Entry 4OIN (X-ray diffraction, 2.80 A resolution); this record covers chains A and C of the 9 polymer chains in the assembly.

# Chain A
Protein: DNA-directed RNA polymerase subunit alpha
From: Thermus thermophilus
Notes: EC 2.7.7.6
Reference sequence: Q5SHR6 (RPOA_THET8); residues 1-315 here = UniProt positions 1-315
Chain sequence (315 residues; numbered 1 to 315; the number before each row is that of its first residue):
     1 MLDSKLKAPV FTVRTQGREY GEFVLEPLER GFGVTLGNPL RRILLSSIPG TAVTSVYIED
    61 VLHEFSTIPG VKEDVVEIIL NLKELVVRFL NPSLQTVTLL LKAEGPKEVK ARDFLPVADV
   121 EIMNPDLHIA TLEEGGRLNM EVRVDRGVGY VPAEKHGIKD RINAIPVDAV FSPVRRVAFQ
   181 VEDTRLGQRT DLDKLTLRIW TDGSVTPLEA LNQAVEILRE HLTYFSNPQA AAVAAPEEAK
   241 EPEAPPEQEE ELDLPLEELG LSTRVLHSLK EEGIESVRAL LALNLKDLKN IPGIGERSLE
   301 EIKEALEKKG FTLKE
Disordered / not traced: 1-3, 235-315

# Chain C
Protein: DNA-directed RNA polymerase subunit beta
From: Thermus thermophilus
Notes: EC 2.7.7.6
Reference sequence: Q8RQE9 (RPOB_THET8); residue numbers follow UniProt; this construct covers 1-1119
Chain sequence (1119 residues; numbered 1 to 1119; the number before each row is that of its first residue):
     1 MEIKRFGRIR EVIPLPPLTE IQVESYRRAL QADVPPEKRE NVGIQAAFRE TFPIEEEDKG
    61 KGGLVLDFLE YRLGEPPFPQ DECREKDLTY QAPLYARLQL IHKDTGLIKE DEVFLGHIPL
   121 MTEDGSFIIN GADRVIVSQI HRSPGVYFTP DPARPGRYIA SIIPLPKRGP WIDLEVEPNG
   181 VVSMKVNKRK FPLVLLLRVL GYDQETLARE LGAYGELVQG LMDESVFAMR PEEALIRLFT
   241 LLRPGDPPKR DKAVAYVYGL IADPRRYDLG EAGRYKAEEK LGIRLSGRTL ARFEDGEFKD
   301 EVFLPTLRYL FALTAGVPGH EVDDIDHLGN RRIRTVGELM TDQFRVGLAR LARGVRERML
   361 MGSEDSLTPA KLVNSRPLEA AIREFFSRSQ LSQFKDETNP LSSLRHKRRI SALGPGGLTR
   421 ERAGFDVRDV HRTHYGRICP VETPEGANIG LITSLAAYAR VDELGFIRTP YRRVVGGVVT
   481 DEVVYMTATE EDRYTIAQAN TPLEGNRIAA ERVVARRKGE PVIVSPEEVE FMDVSPKQVF
   541 SVNTNLIPFL EHDDANRALM GSNMQTQAVP LIRAQAPVVM TGLEERVVRD SLAALYAEED
   601 GEVAKVDGNR IVVRYEDGRL VEYPLRRFYR SNQGTALDQR PRVVVGQRVR KGDLLADGPA
   661 SENGFLALGQ NVLVAIMPFD GYNFEDAIVI SEELLKRDFY TSIHIERYEI EARDTKLGPE
   721 RITRDIPHLS EAALRDLDEE GVVRIGAEVK PGDILVGRTS FKGESEPTPE ERLLRSIFGE
   781 KARDVKDTSL RVPPGEGGIV VRTVRLRRGD PGVELKPGVR EVVRVYVAQK RKLQVGDKLA
   841 NRHGNKGVVA KILPVEDMPH LPDGTPVDVI LNPLGVPSRM NLGQILETHL GLAGYFLGQR
   901 YISPIFDGAK EPEIKELLAQ AFEVYFGKRK GEGFGVDKRE VEVLRRAEKL GLVTPGKTPE
   961 EQLKELFLQG KVVLYDGRTG EPIEGPIVVG QMFIMKLYHM VEDKMHARST GPYSLITQQP
  1021 LGGKAQFGGQ RFGEMEVWAL EAYGAAHTLQ EMLTLKSDDI EGRNAAYEAI IKGEDVPEPS
  1081 VPESFRVLVK ELQALALDVQ TLDEKDNPVD IFEGLASKR
Disordered / not traced: 57-62, 1119

# Chain A / chain C interface
Pairs across the interface (81; chain A residue first):
  Glu-22(A) with Phe-934(C)
  Val-34(A) with Arg-939(C); Thr-979(C); Gly-980(C)
  Asn-38(A) with Asp-976(C); Gly-977(C), hydrogen bond (side chain-backbone); Arg-978(C); Thr-979(C), hydrogen bond (side chain-backbone); Gly-980(C)
  Arg-41(A) with His-860(C), hydrogen bond; Gly-864(C)
  Arg-42(A) with Glu-856(C), hydrogen bond (side chain-backbone); Asp-857(C), salt bridge; Gly-977(C), hydrogen bond (side chain-backbone); Arg-978(C)
  Ser-46(A) with Glu-856(C)
  Leu-62(A) with Ile-745(C), hydrophobic; Gly-746(C)
  His-63(A) with Ile-745(C); Gly-746(C); Ile-799(C); Val-800(C); Val-801(C)
  Glu-64(A) with Lys-830(C), salt bridge
  Phe-65(A) with Phe-628(C); Ile-703(C), hydrophobic; Ile-799(C), hydrophobic; Val-801(C), hydrophobic; Ala-828(C), hydrophobic
  Thr-67(A) with Asn-609(C), hydrogen bond; Arg-627(C)
  Ile-68(A) with Asp-607(C)
  Pro-69(A) with Asp-607(C)
  Gly-70(A) with Asp-607(C), hydrogen bond (backbone-side chain)
  Val-71(A) with Asp-607(C), hydrogen bond (backbone-side chain); Gly-608(C), hydrogen bond (backbone-backbone)
  Lys-72(A) with Val-606(C); Gly-608(C); Pro-641(C); Val-643(C), hydrogen bond (side chain-backbone); Val-644(C)
  Asp-74(A) with Arg-627(C), salt bridge; Arg-640(C)
  Leu-80(A) with Arg-573(C); Asp-698(C)
  Lys-83(A) with Lys-696(C), hydrogen bond (side chain-backbone); Asp-698(C), salt bridge
  Glu-133(A) with Lys-605(C); Val-606(C), hydrogen bond (side chain-backbone); Arg-610(C), salt bridge
  Tyr-150(A) with Glu-692(C); Leu-695(C); Lys-696(C); Lys-832(C), hydrogen bond
  Ile-162(A) with Arg-744(C)
  Asn-163(A) with Arg-744(C)
  Asp-168(A) with Asp-698(C); Lys-832(C), salt bridge
  Arg-176(A) with Asp-863(C), salt bridge; Gly-864(C); Thr-865(C), hydrogen bond
  Val-177(A) with Gly-864(C)
  Ala-178(A) with Pro-862(C); Asp-863(C); Gly-864(C)
  Phe-179(A) with Arg-939(C), hydrogen bond (backbone-side chain)
  Gln-180(A) with Arg-929(C); Gly-935(C); Asp-937(C)
  Val-181(A) with Asp-937(C), hydrogen bond (backbone-side chain); Lys-938(C), hydrogen bond (backbone-backbone); Arg-939(C)
  Glu-182(A) with Phe-934(C); Gly-935(C), hydrogen bond (side chain-backbone)
  Asp-183(A) with Lys-938(C), salt bridge
  Asp-191(A) with Lys-938(C), salt bridge
  Leu-192(A) with Lys-938(C), hydrogen bond (backbone-side chain)
  Asp-193(A) with Lys-938(C), salt bridge
  Thr-196(A) with Phe-934(C)
  Arg-198(A) with Glu-932(C), salt bridge; Phe-934(C)
Also at the interface, not in a pair above, chain A (44 interface residues in all): Arg-14, Leu-45, Ser-66, Val-76, Pro-152, Val-170, Trp-200
Also at the interface, not in a pair above, chain C (55 interface residues in all): Ile-572, Arg-642, Val-645, Arg-697, Gln-829, Val-855, Gly-933, Val-936, Glu-981

# Summary
44 residues of chain A face 55 of chain C across their interface, with 19 hydrogen bonds and 11 salt bridges.
Polar contacts include Arg-42(A)/Asp-857(C), Glu-64(A)/Lys-830(C) and Asp-74(A)/Arg-627(C).
Chain A is DNA-directed RNA polymerase subunit alpha and chain C is DNA-directed RNA polymerase subunit beta,
both from Thermus thermophilus; the structure, Crystal structure of Thermus thermophilus transcription
initiation complex soaked with GE23077, was determined by X-ray diffraction (same publication as 4MQ9, 4OIO,
4OIP, 4OIQ and 4OIR).
